PDB entry 6HKX | X-ray diffraction, 2.80 A resolution | chains A and B

[Chain A (and B)]
Molecule: Kinesin-like protein KIF11
Organism: Homo sapiens
Notes: chain B of this document is another copy of the same molecule, construct and numbering; everything in this record applies to it too
UniProt: P52732 (KIF11_HUMAN); numbering as in UniProt (aligned over 1-368)
Chain sequence (368 residues; each row starts with the number of its first residue):
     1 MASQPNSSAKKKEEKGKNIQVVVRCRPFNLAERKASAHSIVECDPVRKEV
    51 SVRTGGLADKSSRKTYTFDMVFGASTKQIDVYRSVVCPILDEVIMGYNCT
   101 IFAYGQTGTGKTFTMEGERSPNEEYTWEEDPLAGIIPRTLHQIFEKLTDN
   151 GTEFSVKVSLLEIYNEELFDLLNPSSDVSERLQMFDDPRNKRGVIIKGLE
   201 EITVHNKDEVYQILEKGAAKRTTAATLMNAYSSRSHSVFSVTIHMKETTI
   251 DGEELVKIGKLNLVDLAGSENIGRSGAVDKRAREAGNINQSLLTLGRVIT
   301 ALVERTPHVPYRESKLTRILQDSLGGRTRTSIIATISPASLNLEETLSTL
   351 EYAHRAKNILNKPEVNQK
Unresolved in the structure: 1-16, 30-37, 250-254, 272-286, 365-368 (chain B: 1-16, 32-37, 57-60, 272-286, 365-368)
Bound ions: Mg2+: Thr112 (together with ADP)
Residues lining bound ligands:
  - ADP (adenosine-5'-diphosphate): Arg24, Arg26, Pro27, Gln106, Thr107, Gly108, Thr109, Gly110, Lys111, Thr112, Phe113, Glu118
  - GCE ((2S)-2-(3-azanylpropyl)-5-[2,5-bis(fluoranyl)phenyl]-N-methoxy-N-methyl-2-phenyl-1,3,4-thiadiazole-3-carboxamide): Thr112, Glu116, Gly117, Glu118, Arg119, Trp127, Ala133, Ile136, Pro137, Leu160, Tyr211, Leu214, Glu215, Gly217, Ala218, Arg221, Phe239
Swiss-Prot annotation at these positions:
  - binding site (ATP): Gly105 to Thr112
  - modified residue: Lys146 (N6-acetyllysine)
  - natural variant: Phe144 (F144L: In MCLMR), Arg234 (R234C: In MCLMR), Ser235 (S235C: In MCLMR)
Reported in the primary citation:
  - binding site for GCE: Glu116, Gly117, Arg119, Trp127, Ala133, Ile136, Pro137, Leu160, Tyr211, Leu214, Glu215, Gly217, Ala218, Arg221, Phe239
  - contacts within the chain: Pro137-Leu214 (hydrophobic contact), Val210-Leu214 (hydrophobic contact), Leu214-Phe239 (hydrophobic contact), Glu116-Arg221 (salt bridge), Glu162-Arg221 (salt bridge)
  - conformationally variable residues (side-chain flip): Leu214
  - mutagenesis - D130A, L214A: increased growth in response to GCE
  - mutagenesis - L214A: unchanged growth in response to ispinesib
  - mutagenesis - D130A: increased growth in response to ispinesib

[Chain A / chain B interface]
Pairs across the interface (23):
  Arg119(A) - Glu123(B)  salt bridge
  Pro121(A) - Glu215(B)
  Asn122(A) - Asp208(B)
  Asn122(A) - Gln212(B)  hydrogen bond
  Asn122(A) - Glu215(B)  hydrogen bond (backbone-side chain)
  Glu123(A) - Arg119(B)  salt bridge
  Glu123(A) - Trp127(B)  hydrogen bond (side chain-backbone)
  Trp127(A) - Glu123(B)  hydrogen bond (backbone-side chain)
  Pro174(A) - Leu30(B)
  Ser175(A) - Ala31(B)
  Asp208(A) - Asn122(B)
  Tyr211(A) - Asn122(B)
  Tyr211(A) - Glu123(B)
  Gln212(A) - Asn122(B)
  Glu215(A) - Pro121(B)
  Glu215(A) - Asn122(B)  hydrogen bond (side chain-backbone)
  Thr226(A) - Ala230(B)
  Thr226(A) - Ser232(B)  hydrogen bond
  Thr226(A) - Ser233(B)
  Asn229(A) - Asn229(B)  hydrogen bond
  Ala230(A) - Thr226(B)
  Ser232(A) - Thr226(B)  hydrogen bond
  Ser233(A) - Thr226(B)
Interface residues without a listed pair, chain A (20 interface residues in all): Ser120, Thr126, Glu209, Ala225
Interface residues without a listed pair, chain B (19 interface residues in all): Ser120, Thr126, Tyr211, Ala225

[In short]
Chain A and chain B form an interface of 20 and 19 residues respectively, with 8 hydrogen bonds and 2 salt
bridges. Polar pairs include Arg119(A)-Glu123(B), Asn122(A)-Gln212(B) and Asn122(A)-Glu215(B). From the paper:
a binding site for GCE at Glu116(A), Gly117(A) and Arg119(A) among others; D130A and L214A of chain A increase
growth in response to GCE.
Chain A and chain B are both Kinesin-like protein KIF11 (Homo sapiens); the structure, Eg5-inhibitor complex,
was determined by X-ray diffraction, deposited together with 6HKY.
